PDB entry 3FPT | X-ray diffraction, 2.70 A resolution | chain A

[Chain A]
Molecule: Evasin-1
Source organism: Rhipicephalus sanguineus
UniProt: P0C8E7 (EVA1_RHISA); residues 1-94 here correspond to UniProt positions 21-114 (UniProt number = residue number + 20)
Sequence (100 residues; numbered 1 to 100; the number before each row is that of its first residue):
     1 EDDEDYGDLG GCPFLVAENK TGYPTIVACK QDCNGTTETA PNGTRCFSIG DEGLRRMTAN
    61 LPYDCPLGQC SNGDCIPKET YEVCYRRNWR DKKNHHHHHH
Disordered / not traced: 1-7, 96-100
Disulfide bonds: Cys12-Cys33, Cys29-Cys70, Cys46-Cys75, Cys65-Cys84
Covalently attached groups: N-acetylglucosamine (NAG) linked to Asn19, Asn42
Construct notes: expression tag (95-100)
Swiss-Prot annotation at these positions:
  - glycosylation (N-linked (GlcNAc...) asparagine): Asn19, Asn34, Asn42
Reported in the primary citation:
  - post-translational modification sites: Asn19
  - binding site for N-acetylglucosamine: Asn19

[In short]
Covalently linked N-acetylglucosamine: at Asn19 and Asn42. From the paper: a binding site for
N-acetylglucosamine at Asn19; a modification site at Asn19.
Chain A is Evasin-1 (Rhipicephalus sanguineus); the structure, The Crystal Structure of the Complex between
Evasin-1 and CCL3, was determined by X-ray diffraction together with 3FPR and 3FPU from the same study.
